4ALL - chains A and B of the 4 polymer chains in the assembly; structure by X-ray diffraction, 2.80 A resolution.

== Chain A (and B) ==
Protein: Enoyl-[acyl-carrier-protein] reductase [NADPH]
Organism: Staphylococcus aureus
Notes: EC 1.3.1.10; chain B of this document is another copy of the same molecule, construct and numbering; everything in this record applies to it too
UniProt: Q7A6D8 (Q7A6D8_STAAN); residues 1-256 here = UniProt positions 1-256
Sequence (277 residues; numbered -20 to 256; the number before each row is that of its first residue; numbers below 1 keep their minus sign (Met-20 is residue -20)):
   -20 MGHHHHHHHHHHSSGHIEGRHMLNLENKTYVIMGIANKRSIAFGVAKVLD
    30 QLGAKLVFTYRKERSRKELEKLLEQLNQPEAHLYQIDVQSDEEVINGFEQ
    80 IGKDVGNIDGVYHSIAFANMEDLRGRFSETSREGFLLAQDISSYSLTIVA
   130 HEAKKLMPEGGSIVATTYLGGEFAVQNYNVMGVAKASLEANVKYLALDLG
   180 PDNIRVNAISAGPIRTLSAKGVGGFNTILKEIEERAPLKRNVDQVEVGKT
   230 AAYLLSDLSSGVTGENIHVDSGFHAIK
Unresolved in the structure: -20 to 0 (chain B: -20 to 2)
Sequence notes: expression tag (-20 to 0)
Ligand contacts:
  - NADP (NAP; NADP nicotinamide-adenine-dinucleotide phosphate): Gly13, Ile14, Ala15, Ser19, Ile20, Arg40, Lys41, Ser44, Ile65, Asp66, Val67, Gln68, Ser93, Ile94, Ala95, Phe96, Ile120, Thr145, Thr146, Tyr147, Tyr157, Lys164, Ala190, Gly191, Pro192, Ile193, Thr195, Leu196, Ser197, Ala198, Phe204
  - triclosan (TCL): Ala95, Phe96, Ala97, Leu102, Tyr147, Tyr157, Met160, Lys164, Pro192, Thr195, Ser197, Ala198, Val201, Phe204
What the authors report for this chain:
  - binding site for triclosan: Ala97, Tyr157
  - mutagenesis - R40Q/K41N: increased catalytic activity on NADH
  - mutagenesis - R40Q/K41N/S44L: decreased catalytic activity
  - specificity-determining residues: Ser197 (by similarity / conservation)

== Interface between chain A and chain B ==
Residue-residue contacts (85):
  Val67(A) - Arg111(B)  hydrogen bond (backbone-side chain)
  Gln68(A) - Arg111(B)  hydrogen bond (backbone-side chain)
  Ser69(A) - Arg111(B)
  Asp70(A) - Arg111(B)  salt bridge
  Arg105(A) - Lys133(B)
  Arg105(A) - Asp177(B)  salt bridge
  Arg105(A) - Asp181(B)  salt bridge
  Phe106(A) - Asn170(B)
  Phe106(A) - Tyr173(B)  hydrophobic
  Phe106(A) - Leu174(B)  hydrophobic
  Phe106(A) - Asp177(B)
  Ser107(A) - His130(B)
  Ser107(A) - Leu174(B)
  Ser107(A) - Asp177(B)  hydrogen bond
  Ser107(A) - Leu178(B)
  Thr109(A) - Tyr123(B)  hydrogen bond (backbone-side chain)
  Ser110(A) - Tyr123(B)
  Arg111(A) - Val67(B)  hydrogen bond (side chain-backbone)
  Arg111(A) - Gln68(B)  hydrogen bond (side chain-backbone)
  Arg111(A) - Ser69(B)
  Arg111(A) - Asp70(B)  salt bridge
  Arg111(A) - Asp119(B)  salt bridge
  Arg111(A) - Tyr123(B)  hydrogen bond (backbone-side chain)
  Phe114(A) - Gln118(B)
  Phe114(A) - Ser122(B)
  Phe114(A) - Tyr123(B)  hydrophobic
  Phe114(A) - Ser166(B)
  Phe114(A) - Asn170(B)
  Leu115(A) - Leu115(B)
  Gln118(A) - Phe114(B)
  Gln118(A) - Gln118(B)  hydrogen bond
  Gln118(A) - Ser166(B)
  Asp119(A) - Arg111(B)  salt bridge
  Asp119(A) - Leu115(B)
  Ser122(A) - Phe114(B)
  Tyr123(A) - Thr109(B)  hydrogen bond (side chain-backbone)
  Tyr123(A) - Ser110(B)
  Tyr123(A) - Arg111(B)  hydrogen bond (side chain-backbone)
  Tyr123(A) - Phe114(B)  hydrophobic
  Thr126(A) - Phe106(B)
  His130(A) - Ser107(B)
  His130(A) - Glu108(B)
  Lys133(A) - Arg105(B)
  Gly149(A) - Tyr173(B)  hydrogen bond (backbone-side chain)
  Glu151(A) - Lys172(B)  hydrogen bond (backbone-side chain)
  Phe152(A) - Tyr173(B)  hydrogen bond (backbone-side chain)
  Ala153(A) - Lys172(B)
  Ala153(A) - Tyr173(B)
  Ala153(A) - Leu176(B)  hydrophobic
  Val154(A) - Tyr173(B)
  Val154(A) - Leu176(B)
  Gln155(A) - Leu176(B)
  Tyr157(A) - Tyr173(B)
  Asn158(A) - Tyr173(B)
  Gly161(A) - Tyr173(B)
  Val162(A) - Ser166(B)
  Ala165(A) - Ala165(B)
  Ala165(A) - Ala169(B)  hydrophobic
  Ser166(A) - Phe114(B)
  Ser166(A) - Gln118(B)  hydrogen bond
  Ser166(A) - Val162(B)
  Ala169(A) - Ala165(B)  hydrophobic
  Asn170(A) - Phe106(B)
  Asn170(A) - Phe114(B)
  Lys172(A) - Glu151(B)  hydrogen bond (side chain-backbone)
  Lys172(A) - Ala153(B)
  Tyr173(A) - Phe106(B)  hydrophobic
  Tyr173(A) - Gly149(B)  hydrogen bond (side chain-backbone)
  Tyr173(A) - Phe152(B)  hydrogen bond (side chain-backbone)
  Tyr173(A) - Ala153(B)
  Tyr173(A) - Val154(B)  hydrogen bond (side chain-backbone)
  Tyr173(A) - Tyr157(B)
  Tyr173(A) - Asn158(B)
  Tyr173(A) - Gly161(B)
  Leu174(A) - Phe106(B)  hydrophobic
  Leu174(A) - Ser107(B)
  Leu176(A) - Ala153(B)  hydrophobic
  Leu176(A) - Val154(B)
  Leu176(A) - Gln155(B)
  Asp177(A) - Arg105(B)  salt bridge
  Asp177(A) - Phe106(B)
  Asp177(A) - Ser107(B)  hydrogen bond
  Leu178(A) - Arg105(B)
  Leu178(A) - Ser107(B)
  Asp181(A) - Arg105(B)  salt bridge
Also at the interface, not in a pair above, chain A (42 interface residues in all): Glu108, Ile127
Also at the interface, not in a pair above, chain B (42 interface residues in all): Thr126, Ile127

== Overview ==
Chain A and chain B each contribute 42 residues to their interface; the contacts include 19 hydrogen bonds and
8 salt bridges. Among the polar pairs are Asp70(A)-Arg111(B), Arg105(A)-Asp177(B) and Arg105(A)-Asp181(B).
From the paper: a binding site for triclosan at Ala97(A) and Tyr157(A); R40Q/K41N of chain A increase
catalytic activity on NADH.
Both chains are Enoyl-[acyl-carrier-protein] reductase [NADPH] (Staphylococcus aureus). Entry 4ALL (Crystal
structure of S. aureus FabI in complex with NADP and triclosan (P212121)) was determined by X-ray diffraction
(same publication as 4ALI, 4ALJ, 4ALK, 4ALM and 4ALN).
